3ZXY - chain A; structure by X-ray diffraction, 1.58 A resolution.

== Chain A ==
Molecule: Subtilisin-like protein
Organism: Prochloron didemni
UniProtKB: Q52QI9 (Q52QI9_PRODI); residues 10-289 here = UniProt positions 10-289
Sequence (282 residues; each row starts with the number of its first residue):
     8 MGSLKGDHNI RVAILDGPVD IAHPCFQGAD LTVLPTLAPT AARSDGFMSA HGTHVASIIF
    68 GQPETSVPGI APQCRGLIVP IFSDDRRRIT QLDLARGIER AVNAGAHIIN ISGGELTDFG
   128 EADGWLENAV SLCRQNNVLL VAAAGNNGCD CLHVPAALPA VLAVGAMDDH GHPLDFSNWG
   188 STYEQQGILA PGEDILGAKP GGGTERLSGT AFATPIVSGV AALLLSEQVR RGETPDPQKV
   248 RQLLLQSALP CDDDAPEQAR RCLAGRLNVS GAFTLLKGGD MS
Disordered / not traced: 259-265
Disulfide bonds: Cys-156/Cys-158, Cys-258/Cys-269
Construct notes: expression tag (8-9); engineered mutation Ala-218 (Ser in Q52QI9); conflict Asp-287 (Asn in Q52QI9)

== Summary ==
Chain A is Subtilisin-like protein (Prochloron didemni); the structure, Structure of S218A mutant of the
protease domain of PatA, was determined by X-ray diffraction (same publication as 3ZXX).
